PDB entry 5OM7 | X-ray diffraction, 1.73 A resolution | chains A and B

Chain A:
Molecule: Alpha-1-antichymotrypsin
From: Homo sapiens
UniProtKB: P01011 (AACT_HUMAN); residues 3-360 here correspond to UniProt positions 26-383 (UniProt number = residue number + 23)
Chain sequence (369 residues; numbered -8 to 360; the number before each row is that of its first residue; numbers below 1 keep their minus sign (Met-8 is residue -8)):
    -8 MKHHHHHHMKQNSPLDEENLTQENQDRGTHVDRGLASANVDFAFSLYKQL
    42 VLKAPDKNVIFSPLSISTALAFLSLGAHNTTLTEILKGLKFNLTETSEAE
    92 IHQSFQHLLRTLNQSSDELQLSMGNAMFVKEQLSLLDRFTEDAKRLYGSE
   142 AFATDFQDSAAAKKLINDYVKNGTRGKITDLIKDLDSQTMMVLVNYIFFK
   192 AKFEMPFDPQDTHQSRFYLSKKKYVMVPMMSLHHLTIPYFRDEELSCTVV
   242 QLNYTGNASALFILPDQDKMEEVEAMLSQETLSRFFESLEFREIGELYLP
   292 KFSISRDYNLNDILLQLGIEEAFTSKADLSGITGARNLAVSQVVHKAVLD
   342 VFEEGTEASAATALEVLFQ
Disordered / not traced: -8 to 22
Construct notes: initiating methionine (-8); expression tag (-7 to 2); engineered mutation Arg24 (Leu47 in P01011), Phe194 (Trp217 in P01011), Tyr215 (Trp238 in P01011), Gln242 (Glu265 in P01011), Asn244 (Lys267 in P01011), Ser269 (Leu292 in P01011), Gln270 (Pro293 in P01011), Ser274 (Lys297 in P01011), Phe276 (Trp299 in P01011), Phe277 (Arg300 in P01011), Glu278 (Asp301 in P01011), Leu355 (Val378 in P01011), Glu356 (Lys379 in P01011), Val357 (Ile380 in P01011), Leu358 (Thr381 in P01011), Phe359 (Leu382 in P01011), Gln360 (Leu383 in P01011)
Swiss-Prot annotation at these positions:
  - DNA-binding region: Lys212 to Lys214
  - region: Gly346 to Ala354 (RCL)
  - glycosylation (N-linked (GlcNAc...) asparagine): Asn10, Asn70, Asn83, Asn104, Asn163, Asn248

Chain B:
Molecule: Alpha-1-antichymotrypsin
From: Homo sapiens
UniProtKB: P01011 (AACT_HUMAN); residues 361-400 here correspond to UniProt positions 384-423 (UniProt number = residue number + 23)
Chain sequence (40 residues; each row starts with the number of its first residue):
   361 GPLVETRTIVRFNRPFLMIIVDNFTWSIFFMSKVTNPKQA
Disordered / not traced: 361-366, 400
Construct notes: engineered mutation Gly361 (Ser384 in P01011), Pro362 (Ala385 in P01011), Asp382 (Pro405 in P01011), Asn383 (Thr406 in P01011), Phe384 (Asp407 in P01011), Trp386 (Gln409 in P01011), Ser387 (Asn410 in P01011)

How chain A and chain B interact:
Pairs across the interface (116; chain A residue first):
  Arg24(A) - Trp386(B)
  Ala27(A) - Thr385(B)
  Val31(A) - Ile388(B)  hydrophobic
  Ala34(A) - Met391(B)  hydrophobic
  Tyr38(A) - Leu377(B)
  Tyr38(A) - Met391(B)  hydrophobic
  Tyr38(A) - Lys393(B)
  Val42(A) - Lys393(B)
  Pro46(A) - Lys393(B)  hydrogen bond (backbone-side chain)
  Asp47(A) - Thr395(B)  hydrogen bond (backbone-side chain)
  Lys48(A) - Lys393(B)
  Lys48(A) - Thr395(B)
  Asn49(A) - Lys393(B)
  Asn49(A) - Val394(B)
  Asn49(A) - Thr395(B)  hydrogen bond (side chain-backbone)
  Asn49(A) - Asn396(B)  hydrogen bond (side chain-backbone)
  Val50(A) - Met391(B)
  Val50(A) - Ser392(B)  hydrogen bond (backbone-side chain)
  Val50(A) - Lys393(B)  hydrogen bond (backbone-backbone)
  Ile51(A) - Met391(B)
  Ile51(A) - Ser392(B)
  Phe52(A) - Phe390(B)
  Phe52(A) - Met391(B)  hydrogen bond (backbone-backbone)
  Ser53(A) - Phe389(B)  hydrogen bond (side chain-backbone)
  Ser53(A) - Phe390(B)
  Pro54(A) - Ile388(B)
  Pro54(A) - Phe389(B)
  Leu55(A) - Ile388(B)
  Leu55(A) - Phe389(B)  hydrophobic
  Leu99(A) - Thr385(B)
  Leu99(A) - Ser387(B)
  Thr102(A) - Thr385(B)
  Leu103(A) - Asp382(B)
  Leu103(A) - Thr385(B)
  Leu103(A) - Phe389(B)  hydrophobic
  Leu112(A) - Phe389(B)  hydrophobic
  Ile188(A) - Phe389(B)  hydrophobic
  Ile188(A) - Phe390(B)  hydrophobic
  Phe190(A) - Ile380(B)  hydrophobic
  Phe190(A) - Phe390(B)  hydrophobic
  Arg207(A) - Asn373(B)
  Phe208(A) - Phe372(B)
  Phe208(A) - Asn373(B)
  Phe208(A) - Arg374(B)
  Phe208(A) - Pro375(B)
  Phe208(A) - Thr395(B)
  Phe208(A) - Pro397(B)
  Tyr209(A) - Asn373(B)  hydrogen bond (backbone-backbone)
  Tyr209(A) - Arg374(B)
  Tyr209(A) - Pro375(B)
  Leu210(A) - Thr395(B)
  Leu210(A) - Asn396(B)
  Met217(A) - Lys398(B)  hydrogen bond (backbone-side chain)
  Val218(A) - Pro397(B)  hydrophobic
  Met220(A) - Phe372(B)
  Tyr230(A) - Thr368(B)
  Val241(A) - Phe372(B)  hydrophobic
  Tyr245(A) - Met378(B)
  Asn248(A) - Asp382(B)
  Asn248(A) - Asn383(B)  hydrogen bond (backbone-backbone)
  Asn248(A) - Phe384(B)
  Ala249(A) - Val381(B)
  Ala249(A) - Asn383(B)
  Ser250(A) - Ile379(B)
  Ser250(A) - Ile380(B)
  Ser250(A) - Val381(B)  hydrogen bond (backbone-backbone)
  Ser250(A) - Asn383(B)  hydrogen bond
  Ala251(A) - Met378(B)  hydrophobic
  Ala251(A) - Ile379(B)
  Leu252(A) - Leu377(B)
  Leu252(A) - Met378(B)
  Leu252(A) - Ile379(B)  hydrogen bond (backbone-backbone)
  Phe253(A) - Phe372(B)  hydrophobic
  Phe253(A) - Leu377(B)
  Phe253(A) - Met378(B)  hydrophobic
  Ile254(A) - Phe376(B)
  Ile254(A) - Leu377(B)  hydrogen bond (backbone-backbone)
  Leu255(A) - Val370(B)  hydrophobic
  Leu255(A) - Arg371(B)
  Leu255(A) - Phe372(B)  hydrophobic
  Leu255(A) - Arg374(B)
  Leu255(A) - Pro375(B)
  Pro256(A) - Arg374(B)  hydrogen bond (backbone-side chain)
  Pro256(A) - Pro375(B)
  Asp257(A) - Arg374(B)
  Gln258(A) - Arg374(B)
  Met261(A) - Pro375(B)
  Met261(A) - Phe376(B)
  Met261(A) - Lys393(B)
  Glu265(A) - Lys393(B)  salt bridge
  Leu268(A) - Leu377(B)  hydrophobic
  Leu273(A) - Ile379(B)  hydrophobic
  Arg283(A) - Thr368(B)
  Ile285(A) - Thr368(B)
  Gly286(A) - Thr368(B)  hydrogen bond (backbone-backbone)
  Glu287(A) - Thr368(B)
  Glu287(A) - Ile369(B)
  Glu287(A) - Val370(B)  hydrogen bond (backbone-backbone)
  Leu288(A) - Val370(B)
  Leu288(A) - Phe372(B)  hydrophobic
  Tyr289(A) - Val370(B)  hydrogen bond (backbone-backbone)
  Tyr289(A) - Arg371(B)
  Tyr289(A) - Phe372(B)  hydrogen bond (backbone-backbone)
  Leu290(A) - Phe372(B)  hydrophobic
  Pro291(A) - Phe372(B)
  Phe293(A) - Phe376(B)  hydrophobic
  Phe293(A) - Val394(B)  hydrophobic
  Phe293(A) - Pro397(B)  hydrophobic
  Ile295(A) - Ser392(B)
  Leu340(A) - Met378(B)  hydrophobic
  Leu340(A) - Ser392(B)
  Val342(A) - Met378(B)  hydrophobic
  Thr347(A) - Met378(B)
  Ala349(A) - Phe390(B)
  Ser350(A) - Phe390(B)
  Ala351(A) - Phe390(B)
Also at the interface, not in a pair above, chain A (69 interface residues in all): Phe35, Val216, Gln242, Asn244, Phe277, Glu284
Also at the interface, not in a pair above, chain B (32 interface residues in all): Arg367

Overview:
The interface between chain A and chain B involves 69 residues on one side and 32 on the other; the contacts
include 20 hydrogen bonds and 1 salt bridge. Polar contacts include Glu265(A)-Lys393(B), Pro46(A)-Lys393(B)
and Asp47(A)-Thr395(B). From UniProt: a DNA-binding region on chain A.
Chain A is Alpha-1-antichymotrypsin and chain B is Alpha-1-antichymotrypsin, both from Homo sapiens; the
structure, Crystal structure of Alpha1-antichymotrypsin variant DBS-II: a drug-binding serpin for doxorubicin,
was determined by X-ray diffraction, deposited together with 5OM2, 5OM3, 5OM5, 5OM6, 5OM8 and 6FTP.
